Entry 5VHX (electron microscopy, 8.30 A resolution (very low resolution: no residue pairs are listed; an interface is given only as per-side residue counts)); this record covers chains A and E of the 5 polymer chains in the assembly.

== Chain A ==
Molecule: Glutamate receptor 2, Germ cell-specific gene 1-like protein
Organism: Rattus norvegicus
Reference sequence: chimeric construct of P19491, D3ZK93: residues 10-826 from P19491 (GRIA2_RAT), isoform P19491-2 positions 25-841 (UniProt number = residue number + 15); residues 830-1066 from D3ZK93 positions 2-238 (UniProt number = residue number - 828)
Amino-acid sequence (1057 residues; row label = number of the first residue in the row):
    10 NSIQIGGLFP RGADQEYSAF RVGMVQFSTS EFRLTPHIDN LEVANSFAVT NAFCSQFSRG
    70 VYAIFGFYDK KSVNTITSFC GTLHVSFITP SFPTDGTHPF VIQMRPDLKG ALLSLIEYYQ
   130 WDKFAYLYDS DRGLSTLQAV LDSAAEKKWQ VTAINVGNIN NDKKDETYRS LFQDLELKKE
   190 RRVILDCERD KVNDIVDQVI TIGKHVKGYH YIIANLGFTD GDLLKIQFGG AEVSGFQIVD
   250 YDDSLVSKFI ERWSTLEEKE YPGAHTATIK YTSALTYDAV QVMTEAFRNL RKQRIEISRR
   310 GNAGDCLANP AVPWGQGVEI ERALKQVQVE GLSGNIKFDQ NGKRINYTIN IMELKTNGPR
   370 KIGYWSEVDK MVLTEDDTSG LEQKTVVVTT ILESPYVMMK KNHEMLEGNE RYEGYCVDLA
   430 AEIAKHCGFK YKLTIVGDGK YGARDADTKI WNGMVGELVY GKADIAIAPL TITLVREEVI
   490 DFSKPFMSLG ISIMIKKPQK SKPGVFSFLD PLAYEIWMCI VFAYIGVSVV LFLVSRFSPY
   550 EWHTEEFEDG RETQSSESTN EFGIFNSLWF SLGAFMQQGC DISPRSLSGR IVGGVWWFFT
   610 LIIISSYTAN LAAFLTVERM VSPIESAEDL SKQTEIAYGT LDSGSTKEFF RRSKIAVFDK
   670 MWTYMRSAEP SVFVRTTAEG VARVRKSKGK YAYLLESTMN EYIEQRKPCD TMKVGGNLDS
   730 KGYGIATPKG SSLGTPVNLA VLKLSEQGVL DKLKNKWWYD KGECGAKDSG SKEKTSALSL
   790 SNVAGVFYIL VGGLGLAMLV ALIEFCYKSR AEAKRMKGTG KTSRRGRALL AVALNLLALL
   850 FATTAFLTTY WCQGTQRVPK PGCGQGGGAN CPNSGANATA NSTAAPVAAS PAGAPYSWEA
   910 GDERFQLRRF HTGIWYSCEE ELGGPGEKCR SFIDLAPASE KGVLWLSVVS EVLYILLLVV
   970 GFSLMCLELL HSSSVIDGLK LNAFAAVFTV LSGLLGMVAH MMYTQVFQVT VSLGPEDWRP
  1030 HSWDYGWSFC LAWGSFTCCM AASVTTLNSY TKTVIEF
Disordered / not traced: 545-572, 821-1066
Sequence notes: conflict Glu241 (Asn256 in P19491), Leu382 (Val397 in P19491), Glu384 (Gly405 in P19491), Asp385 (Asn406 in P19491), Gln392 (Asn413 in P19491); linker (827-829)
Cystine bridges: Cys63-Cys315, Cys718-Cys773
Ligand contacts:
  - N-acetylglucosamine (NAG; 2-acetamido-2-deoxy-beta-D-glucopyranose): Gln337, Glu339, Asn344, Lys346, Asn355
  - ZK1 ({[7-morpholin-4-yl-2,3-dioxo-6-(trifluoromethyl)-3,4-dihydroquinoxalin-1(2H)-yl]methyl}phosphonic acid): Tyr450, Pro478, Leu479, Thr480, Arg485, Gly653, Ser654, Thr686, Glu705, Met708, Tyr732
Swiss-Prot annotation at these positions:
  - glycosylation: Asn355 (N-linked (GlcNAc...) asparagine)

== Chain E ==
Molecule: Glutamate receptor 2, Germ cell-specific gene 1-like protein
Organism: Rattus norvegicus
Reference sequence: chimeric construct of P19491, D3ZK93: residues -819 to -3 from P19491 (GRIA2_RAT), isoform P19491-2 positions 25-841 (UniProt number = residue number + 844); residues 1-237 from D3ZK93 positions 2-238 (UniProt number = residue number + 1)
Amino-acid sequence (1057 residues; each row starts with the number of its first residue; numbers below 1 keep their minus sign (Asn-819 is residue -819)):
  -819 NSIQIGGLFP RGADQEYSAF RVGMVQFSTS EFRLTPHIDN LEVANSFAVT NAFCSQFSRG
  -759 VYAIFGFYDK KSVNTITSFC GTLHVSFITP SFPTDGTHPF VIQMRPDLKG ALLSLIEYYQ
  -699 WDKFAYLYDS DRGLSTLQAV LDSAAEKKWQ VTAINVGNIN NDKKDETYRS LFQDLELKKE
  -639 RRVILDCERD KVNDIVDQVI TIGKHVKGYH YIIANLGFTD GDLLKIQFGG AEVSGFQIVD
  -579 YDDSLVSKFI ERWSTLEEKE YPGAHTATIK YTSALTYDAV QVMTEAFRNL RKQRIEISRR
  -519 GNAGDCLANP AVPWGQGVEI ERALKQVQVE GLSGNIKFDQ NGKRINYTIN IMELKTNGPR
  -459 KIGYWSEVDK MVLTEDDTSG LEQKTVVVTT ILESPYVMMK KNHEMLEGNE RYEGYCVDLA
  -399 AEIAKHCGFK YKLTIVGDGK YGARDADTKI WNGMVGELVY GKADIAIAPL TITLVREEVI
  -339 DFSKPFMSLG ISIMIKKPQK SKPGVFSFLD PLAYEIWMCI VFAYIGVSVV LFLVSRFSPY
  -279 EWHTEEFEDG RETQSSESTN EFGIFNSLWF SLGAFMQQGC DISPRSLSGR IVGGVWWFFT
  -219 LIIISSYTAN LAAFLTVERM VSPIESAEDL SKQTEIAYGT LDSGSTKEFF RRSKIAVFDK
  -159 MWTYMRSAEP SVFVRTTAEG VARVRKSKGK YAYLLESTMN EYIEQRKPCD TMKVGGNLDS
   -99 KGYGIATPKG SSLGTPVNLA VLKLSEQGVL DKLKNKWWYD KGECGAKDSG SKEKTSALSL
   -39 SNVAGVFYIL VGGLGLAMLV ALIEFCYKSR AEAKRMKGTG KTSRRGRALL AVALNLLALL
    21 FATTAFLTTY WCQGTQRVPK PGCGQGGGAN CPNSGANATA NSTAAPVAAS PAGAPYSWEA
    81 GDERFQLRRF HTGIWYSCEE ELGGPGEKCR SFIDLAPASE KGVLWLSVVS EVLYILLLVV
   141 GFSLMCLELL HSSSVIDGLK LNAFAAVFTV LSGLLGMVAH MMYTQVFQVT VSLGPEDWRP
   201 HSWDYGWSFC LAWGSFTCCM AASVTTLNSY TKTVIEF
Disordered / not traced: -819 to 0, 40-84, 101-105, 154-156, 233-237
Sequence notes: conflict Glu-588 (Asn256 in P19491), Leu-447 (Val397 in P19491), Glu-445 (Gly405 in P19491), Asp-444 (Asn406 in P19491), Gln-437 (Asn413 in P19491); linker (-2 to 0)
Cystine bridges: Cys98-Cys109
Swiss-Prot annotation at these positions:
  - glycosylation: Asn-474 (N-linked (GlcNAc...) asparagine)

== Interface between chain A and chain E ==
At this resolution (8 A) residue pairs are not listed: 11 residues of chain A and 13 of chain E lie at the interface.

== Summary ==
The interface between chain A and chain E involves 11 residues on one side and 13 on the other. Chain A binds
compound ZK1 and N-acetylglucosamine.
Both chains are Glutamate receptor 2, Germ cell-specific gene 1-like protein (Rattus norvegicus). Entry 5VHX
(GluA2-1xGSG1L bound to ZK) was determined by electron microscopy together with 5VHW, 5VHY and 5VHZ from the
same study.
